Entry 2NV0 (X-ray diffraction, 1.73 A resolution); this record covers chain A.

Chain A:
Protein: Glutamine amidotransferase subunit pdxT
Source organism: Bacillus subtilis
Notes: EC 2.6.-.-
Reference sequence: P37528 (PDXT_BACSU); residue numbers follow UniProt; this construct covers 1-196
Chain sequence (196 residues; row label = number of the first residue in the row):
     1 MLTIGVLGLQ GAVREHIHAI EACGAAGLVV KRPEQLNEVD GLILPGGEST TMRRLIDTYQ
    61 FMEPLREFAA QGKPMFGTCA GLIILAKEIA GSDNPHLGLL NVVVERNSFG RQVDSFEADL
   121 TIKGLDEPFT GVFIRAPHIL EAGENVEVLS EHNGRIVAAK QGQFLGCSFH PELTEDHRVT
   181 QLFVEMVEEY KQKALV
Disordered / not traced: 91-94, 196
UniProt features mapped onto this chain:
  - active site: Cys-79 (Nucleophile), His-170 (Charge relay system), Glu-172 (Charge relay system)
  - binding site (L-glutamine): Gly-47 to Ser-49, Arg-106, Ile-134, Arg-135
  - mutagenesis: Gln-10 (Q10A: 3-fold reduction in glutaminase activity; Q10E: Almost no activity; Q10N: 10-fold reduction in glutaminase activity), Glu-15 (E15A: Almost no effect on glutaminase activity), Glu-48 (E48A: No activity, disturbing interaction with PdxS), Arg-106 (R106A: No activity, disturbing interaction with PdxS), Arg-135 (R135A: No activity, disturbing interaction with PdxS), His-170 (H170N: No activity)
Reported in the primary citation:
  - catalytic residues: Cys-79, Glu-172 (citing earlier work)
  - catalytic residues: His-170
  - mutagenesis - H170N: abolished catalytic activity
  - contacts within the chain: Gln-10/Gly-47 (hydrogen bond), Asp-114/Arg-135 (salt bridge)
  - mutagenesis - H170N: increased binding to Pdx1

In short:
Curated annotation (UniProt) lists 3 active-site residues, 6 L-glutamine-binding residues and 6 mutagenesis
sites. The paper reports catalytic residues Cys-79, Glu-172 and His-170; H170N abolishes catalytic activity.
Chain A is Glutamine amidotransferase subunit pdxT (Bacillus subtilis); the structure, Structure of the
glutaminase subunit Pdx2 (YaaE) of PLP synthase from Bacillus subtilis, was determined by X-ray diffraction
(same publication as 2NV1 and 2NV2).
